6OEQ - chains A and J of the 8 polymer chains in the assembly; structure by electron microscopy, 4.30 A resolution (low resolution: residue-level contacts below are approximate; hydrogen-bond / salt-bridge calls are withheld).

[Chain A]
Protein: V(D)J recombination-activating protein 1
Organism: Mus musculus
Notes: EC 3.1.-.-, 2.3.2.27
UniProt: P15919 (RAG1_MOUSE); residue numbers follow UniProt; this construct covers 1-1040
Sequence (1040 residues; each row starts with the number of its first residue):
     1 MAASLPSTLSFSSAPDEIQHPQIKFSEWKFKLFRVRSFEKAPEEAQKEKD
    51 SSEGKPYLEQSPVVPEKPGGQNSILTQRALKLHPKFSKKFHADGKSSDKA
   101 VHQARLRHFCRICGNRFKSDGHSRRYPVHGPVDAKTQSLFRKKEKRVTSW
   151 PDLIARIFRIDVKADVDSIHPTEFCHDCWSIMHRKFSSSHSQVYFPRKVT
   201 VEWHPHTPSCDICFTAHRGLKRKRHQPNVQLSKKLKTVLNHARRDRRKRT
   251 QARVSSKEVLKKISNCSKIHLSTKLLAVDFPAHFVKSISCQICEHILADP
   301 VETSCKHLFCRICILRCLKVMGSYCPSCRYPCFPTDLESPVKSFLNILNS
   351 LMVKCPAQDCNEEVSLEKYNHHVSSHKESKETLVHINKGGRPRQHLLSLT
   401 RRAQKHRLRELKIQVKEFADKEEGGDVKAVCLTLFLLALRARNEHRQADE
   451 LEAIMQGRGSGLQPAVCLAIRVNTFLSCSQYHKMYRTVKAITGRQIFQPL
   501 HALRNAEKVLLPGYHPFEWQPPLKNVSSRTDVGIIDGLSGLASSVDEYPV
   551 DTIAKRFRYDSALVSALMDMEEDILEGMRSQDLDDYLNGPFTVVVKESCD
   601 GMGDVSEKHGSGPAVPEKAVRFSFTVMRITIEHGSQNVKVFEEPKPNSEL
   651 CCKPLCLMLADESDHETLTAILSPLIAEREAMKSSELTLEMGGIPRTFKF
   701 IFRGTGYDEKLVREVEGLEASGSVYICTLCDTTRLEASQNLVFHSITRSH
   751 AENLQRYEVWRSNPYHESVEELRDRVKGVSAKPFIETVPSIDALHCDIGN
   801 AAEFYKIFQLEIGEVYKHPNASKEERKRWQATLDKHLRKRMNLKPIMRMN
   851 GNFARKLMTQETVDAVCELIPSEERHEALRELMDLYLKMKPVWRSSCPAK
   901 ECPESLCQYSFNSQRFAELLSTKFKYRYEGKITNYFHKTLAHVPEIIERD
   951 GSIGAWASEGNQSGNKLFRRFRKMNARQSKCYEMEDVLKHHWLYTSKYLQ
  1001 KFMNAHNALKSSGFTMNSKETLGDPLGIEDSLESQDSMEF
Unresolved in the structure: 1-399, 958-960, 1009-1040
Differences from the reference sequence: engineered mutation Gln962 (Glu in P15919)
Bound ions: Zn2+: Cys727, Cys730, His937, His942
Swiss-Prot annotation at these positions:
  - zinc finger: Cys290 to Arg329 (RING-type), Leu351 to Lys380 (RAG1-type)
  - DNA-binding region: Gly389 to Gln456 (NBD)
  - binding site (Zn(2+)): Cys266, His270, Cys290, Cys293, His295, Cys305, His307, Cys310, Cys313, Cys325, Cys328, Cys355, Cys360, His372, His376
  - binding site (a divalent metal cation): Asp600, Asp708
  - site: Trp893 (Essential for DNA hairpin formation, participates in base-stacking interactions near the cleavage site)
  - cross-link: Lys233 (Glycyl lysine isopeptide (Lys-Gly) (interchain with G-Cter in ubiquitin))
  - mutagenesis: Lys233 (K233M: Abolishes autoubiquitination), His307 (H307A: Displays lower E3 ligase activity and affects the joining step of V(D)J recombination), Cys325 (C325G: Loss of E3 ligase activity and affects the joining step of V(D)J recombination), Arg391 (R391A: Defects in converting nicked products to hairpins; R391L: Impairs DNA-binding and hairpin formation while maintaining some nicking activity), Arg393 (R393A: Impairs DNA-binding and hairpin formation while maintaining some nicking activity), Arg401 (R401A: Allows robust hairpin activity), Arg402 (R402A: Defects in converting nicked products to hairpins), Lys405 (K405A: Reduced hairpin activity), His406 (H406A: Allows robust hairpin activity), Arg407 (R407A: Impairs DNA-binding and reduces hairpin formation without affecting nicking activity), Asn443 (N443A: Impairs DNA-binding; when associated with A-445), His445 (H445A: Impairs DNA-binding; when associated with A-443), 22 further mutagenesis entries in UniProt
Reported in the primary citation:
  - mutagenesis - E962Q: abolished catalytic activity (citing earlier work)
  - mutagenesis - R848A: increased catalytic activity

[Chain J]
Molecule: 61-nt DNA strand
Sequence (61 nucleotides; numbered -3 to 57; the number before each row is that of its first residue; numbers below 1 keep their minus sign (DC-3 is residue -3)):
    -3 CCTGGATCTGGCCTGTCTTACACAGTGATGCAAATCAAGTGTGAAGCCAG
    47 ACAAAAACCCG
Unresolved in the structure: -3 to 0
Bound ions: Ca2+ site 1: DA16, DC17 (shared with 1 residue of chain C); Ca2+ site 2: DC17 (shared with 1 residue of chain C)

[How chain A and chain J interact]
Pairs across the interface (17):
  Arg402(A) - DA47(J)
  Arg402(A) - DC48(J)
  Ser477(A) - DG23(J)
  Cys478(A) - DG23(J)
  Ser479(A) - DT22(J)
  Gln480(A) - DT22(J)
  Arg504(A) - DA24(J)
  Arg504(A) - DT25(J)
  His609(A) - DA18(J)
  Met974(A) - DT22(J)
  Asn975(A) - DT22(J)
  Asn975(A) - DG23(J)
  Ala976(A) - DT22(J)
  Ala976(A) - DG23(J)
  Arg977(A) - DT22(J)
  Arg977(A) - DG23(J)
  Lys989(A) - DA24(J)
Also at the interface, not in a pair above, chain A (16 interface residues in all): Arg401, Lys405, Arg471, Gln978
Also at the interface, not in a pair above, chain J (10 interface residues in all): DG21, DC43, DC44

[Overview]
The interface between chain A and chain J involves 16 residues on one side and 10 on the other. The paper
reports that E962Q of chain A abolishes catalytic activity; R848A of chain A increases catalytic activity.
Here chain A is V(D)J recombination-activating protein 1 (Mus musculus) and chain J is a 61-nt DNA strand.
Entry 6OEQ (Cryo-EM structure of mouse RAG1/2 12RSS-PRC/23RSS-NFC complex (DNA1)) was determined by electron
microscopy together with 6OEM, 6OEN, 6OEO, 6OEP, 6OER and 6V0V from the same study.
